PDB entry 5LTW | X-ray diffraction, 4.50 A resolution (low resolution: residue-level contacts below are approximate; hydrogen-bond / salt-bridge calls are withheld) | chains C and D of the 4 polymer chains in the assembly

[Chain C (and D)]
Protein: Heat shock protein beta-6
From: Homo sapiens
Notes: chain D of this document is another copy of the same molecule, construct and numbering; everything in this record applies to it too
UniProt: O14558 (HSPB6_HUMAN); residue numbers follow UniProt; this construct covers 1-149
Chain sequence (149 residues; row label = number of the first residue in the row):
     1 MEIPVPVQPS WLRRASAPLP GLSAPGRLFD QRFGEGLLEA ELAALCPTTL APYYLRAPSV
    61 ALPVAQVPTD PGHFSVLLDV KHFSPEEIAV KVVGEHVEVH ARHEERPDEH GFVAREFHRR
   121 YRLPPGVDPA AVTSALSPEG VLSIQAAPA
Disordered / not traced: 21-25, 39-69 (chain D: 21-71)
Modified residues: Ser16 (phosphoserine; SEP)
Swiss-Prot annotation at these positions:
  - modified residue: Ser16 (Phosphoserine), Gln66 (Deamidated glutamine)
What the authors report for this chain:
  - post-translational modification sites: Ser16
  - conformationally variable residues (order/disorder transition): Arg27 to Gly34

[Interface between chain C and chain D]
Contacting residue pairs (42; chain C residue first):
  Arg27(C) - Asp79(D)
  Arg27(C) - Lys81(D)
  Leu28(C) - Arg119(D)
  Phe29(C) - Asp79(D)
  Phe29(C) - Lys81(D)
  Phe29(C) - His82(D)
  Asp30(C) - Arg115(D)
  Gln31(C) - Val113(D)
  Gln31(C) - Arg115(D)
  Arg32(C) - Glu109(D)
  Arg32(C) - His110(D)
  Phe33(C) - His110(D)
  Glu105(C) - Arg120(D)
  Asp108(C) - Arg119(D)
  His110(C) - Arg119(D)
  His110(C) - Tyr121(D)
  Gly111(C) - Arg120(D)
  Phe112(C) - His118(D)
  Phe112(C) - Arg119(D)
  Phe112(C) - Arg120(D)
  Val113(C) - His118(D)
  Val113(C) - Arg119(D)
  Ala114(C) - Phe117(D)
  Ala114(C) - His118(D)
  Arg115(C) - Glu116(D)
  Arg115(C) - Phe117(D)
  Arg115(C) - Arg119(D)
  Glu116(C) - Arg115(D)
  Glu116(C) - Glu116(D)
  Phe117(C) - Ala114(D)
  His118(C) - Phe112(D)
  His118(C) - Val113(D)
  His118(C) - Ala114(D)
  Arg119(C) - Asp108(D)
  Arg119(C) - His110(D)
  Arg119(C) - Phe112(D)
  Arg119(C) - Val113(D)
  Arg119(C) - Arg115(D)
  Arg120(C) - Glu105(D)
  Arg120(C) - Gly111(D)
  Arg120(C) - Phe112(D)
  Tyr121(C) - His110(D)
Also at the interface, not in a pair above, chain D (20 interface residues in all): His96, Arg122
Interface features reported in the paper:
  - interface residues, chain C: Asp30(C)

[Overview]
The interface between chain C and chain D involves 21 residues on one side and 20 on the other. From the
paper: the interface residue Asp30(C); a modification site at Ser16(C).
Both chains are Heat shock protein beta-6 (Homo sapiens). Entry 5LTW (Complex of human 14-3-3 sigma CLU1
mutant with phosphorylated heat shock protein B6) was determined by X-ray diffraction together with 5LU1, 5LU2
and 5LUM from the same study.
